PDB entry 3M2V | X-ray diffraction, 1.80 A resolution | chains A and B of the 6 polymer chains in the assembly

Chain A:
Name: Methyl-coenzyme M reductase I subunit alpha
Source organism: Methanothermobacter marburgensis
Notes: EC 2.8.4.1
UniProtKB: P11558 (MCRA_METTM); residues 2-550 here = UniProt positions 2-550
Amino-acid sequence (549 residues; each row starts with the number of its first residue):
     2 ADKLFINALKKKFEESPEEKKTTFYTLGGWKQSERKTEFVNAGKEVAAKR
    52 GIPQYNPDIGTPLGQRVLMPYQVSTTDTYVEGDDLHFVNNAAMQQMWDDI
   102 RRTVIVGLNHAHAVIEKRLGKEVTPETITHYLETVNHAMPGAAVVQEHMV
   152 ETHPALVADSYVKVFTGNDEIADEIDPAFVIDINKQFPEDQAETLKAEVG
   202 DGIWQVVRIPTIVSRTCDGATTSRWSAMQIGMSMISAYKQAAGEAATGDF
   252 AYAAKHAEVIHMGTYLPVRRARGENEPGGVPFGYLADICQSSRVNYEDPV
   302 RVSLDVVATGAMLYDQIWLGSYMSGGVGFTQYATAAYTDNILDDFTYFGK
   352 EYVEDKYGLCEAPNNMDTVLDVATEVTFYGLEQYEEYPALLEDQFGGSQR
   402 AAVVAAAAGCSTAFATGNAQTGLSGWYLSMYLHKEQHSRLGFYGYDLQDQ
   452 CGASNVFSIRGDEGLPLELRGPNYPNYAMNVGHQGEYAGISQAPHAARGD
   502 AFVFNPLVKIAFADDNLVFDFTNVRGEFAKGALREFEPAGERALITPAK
Disordered / not traced: 550
Modified positions: His257 (n1-methylated histidine; MHS); Arg271 (5-methyl-arginine; AGM); Gln400 (2-methyl-glutamine; MGN); Gly445 (thioglycin; GL3); Cys452 (s-methylcysteine; SMC)
Ion coordination: factor 430 Ni: Gln147 (together with 1-thioethanesulfonic acid); Zn2+ near Arg216 (its only coordinating residue here)
Ligand contacts:
  - 1-thioethanesulfonic acid (COM): Tyr333, Phe443, Tyr444, Gly445
  - factor 430 (F43), molecule 1: Ala144, Val145, Val146, Gln147, Met150, Val151, Met229, Gln230, Met233, Ile236, Ala243, Gly244
  - factor 430 (F43), molecule 2: Gly326, Gly327, Val328, Gly329, Phe330, Thr331, Gln332, Tyr333, Phe396, Gly397, Gly398, Gln400, Gly442, Phe443
  - Coenzyme B / XP8, molecule 1: Arg225, Lys256, His257
  - Coenzyme B / XP8, molecule 2: Arg270, Arg271, Leu320, Met324, Ser325, Phe330, Tyr333, Phe443, Ala479, Met480, Asn481, Val482

Chain B:
Name: Methyl-coenzyme M reductase I subunit beta
Source organism: Methanothermobacter marburgensis
Notes: EC 2.8.4.1
UniProtKB: P11560 (MCRB_METTM); residue numbers follow UniProt; this construct covers 2-443
Amino-acid sequence (442 residues; row label = number of the first residue in the row):
     2 AKFEDKVDLYDDRGNLVEEQVPLEALSPLRNPAIKSIVQGIKRTVAVNLE
    52 GIENALKTAKVGGPACKIMGRELDLDIVGNAESIAAAAKEMIQVTEDDDT
   102 NVELLGGGKRALVQVPSARFDVAAEYSAAPLVTATAFVQAIINEFDVSMY
   152 DANMVKAAVLGRYPQSVEYMGANIATMLDIPQKLEGPGYALRNIMVNHVV
   202 AATLKNTLQAAALSTILEQTAMFEMGDAVGAFERMHLLGLAYQGMNADNL
   252 VFDLVKANGKEGTVGSVIADLVERALEDGVIKVEKELTDYKVYGTDDLAM
   302 WNAYAAAGLMAATMVNQGAARAAQGVSSTLLYYNDLIEFETGLPSVDFGK
   352 VEGTAVGFSFFSHSIYGGGGPGIFNGNHIVTRHSKGFAIPCVAAAMALDA
   402 GTQMFSPEATSGLIKEVFSQVDEFREPLKYVVEAAAEIKNEI
Ion coordination: Mg2+ near Asp271 (its only coordinating residue here)
Ligand contacts:
  - 1-thioethanesulfonic acid (COM): Phe361, Ser365, Tyr367
  - factor 430 (F43): Ser365, Ile366, Tyr367
  - Coenzyme B / XP8: Phe361, Phe362, Tyr367, Gly368, Gly369, His379, Ile380, Val381

How chain A and chain B interact:
Residue-residue contacts - 56 pairs, chain A then chain B:
  Val269(A) with Gln183(B)
  Arg270(A) with Glu186(B); His379(B), hydrogen bond; Ile380(B)
  Arg271(A) with Glu186(B); Ile380(B)
  Phe330(A) with Tyr367(B), hydrophobic
  Lys435(A) with Asp336(B), salt bridge; Glu353(B), salt bridge
  Glu436(A) with Phe340(B)
  Phe443(A) with Phe361(B), hydrophobic
  Tyr444(A) with Val357(B); Ser360(B); Phe361(B); His364(B)
  Gly445(A) with Val357(B); Phe361(B)
  Tyr446(A) with Val357(B)
  Asp447(A) with Val357(B)
  Leu448(A) with Gly354(B); Val357(B); Gly358(B); Val381(B); His384(B)
  Gln451(A) with Gly350(B); Glu353(B); Gly354(B)
  Cys452(A) with Gly350(B); Lys351(B); Thr355(B); His384(B)
  Ser455(A) with Phe349(B); Lys351(B), hydrogen bond
  Asn456(A) with Lys351(B), hydrogen bond
  Ile460(A) with Phe233(B), hydrophobic
  Arg461(A) with Asp228(B), hydrogen bond (side chain-backbone); Phe233(B); Met236(B); His237(B), hydrogen bond; Lys386(B)
  Asp463(A) with Tyr190(B), hydrogen bond; Met226(B); Arg383(B), salt bridge; Lys386(B), salt bridge
  Glu464(A) with Lys351(B); Lys386(B), salt bridge
  Pro476(A) with Ile380(B); Arg383(B); His384(B)
  Asn477(A) with His384(B), hydrogen bond
  Ala479(A) with Ile380(B), hydrophobic
  Met480(A) with Phe362(B), hydrophobic; Ile380(B); Val381(B), hydrophobic; His384(B)
  Asn481(A) with Phe361(B)
Other interface residues (no listed pair), chain A (27 interface residues in all): Ser325, Gly462
Other interface residues (no listed pair), chain B (31 interface residues in all): Lys184, Asp348

In short:
27 residues of chain A face 31 of chain B across their interface, with 7 hydrogen bonds and 5 salt bridges.
Polar contacts include Lys435(A)-Asp336(B), Lys435(A)-Glu353(B) and Asp463(A)-Arg383(B).
Here chain A is Methyl-coenzyme M reductase I subunit alpha and chain B is Methyl-coenzyme M reductase I
subunit beta, both from Methanothermobacter marburgensis. Entry 3M2V (Structural Insight into Methyl-Coenzyme
M Reductase Chemistry using Coenzyme B Analogues) was determined by X-ray diffraction (same publication as
3M1V, 3M2R, 3M2U, 3M30 and 3M32).
